4JX4 - chains A and C of the 4 polymer chains in the assembly; structure by X-ray diffraction, 2.98 A resolution.

Chain A (and C):
Molecule: Pyruvate carboxylase
Organism: Rhizobium etli
Notes: EC 6.4.1.1; chain C of this document is another copy of the same molecule, construct and numbering; everything in this record applies to it too
UniProt: Q2K340 (Q2K340_RHIEC); numbering as in UniProt (aligned over 465-1067)
Amino-acid sequence (632 residues; row label = number of the first residue in the row):
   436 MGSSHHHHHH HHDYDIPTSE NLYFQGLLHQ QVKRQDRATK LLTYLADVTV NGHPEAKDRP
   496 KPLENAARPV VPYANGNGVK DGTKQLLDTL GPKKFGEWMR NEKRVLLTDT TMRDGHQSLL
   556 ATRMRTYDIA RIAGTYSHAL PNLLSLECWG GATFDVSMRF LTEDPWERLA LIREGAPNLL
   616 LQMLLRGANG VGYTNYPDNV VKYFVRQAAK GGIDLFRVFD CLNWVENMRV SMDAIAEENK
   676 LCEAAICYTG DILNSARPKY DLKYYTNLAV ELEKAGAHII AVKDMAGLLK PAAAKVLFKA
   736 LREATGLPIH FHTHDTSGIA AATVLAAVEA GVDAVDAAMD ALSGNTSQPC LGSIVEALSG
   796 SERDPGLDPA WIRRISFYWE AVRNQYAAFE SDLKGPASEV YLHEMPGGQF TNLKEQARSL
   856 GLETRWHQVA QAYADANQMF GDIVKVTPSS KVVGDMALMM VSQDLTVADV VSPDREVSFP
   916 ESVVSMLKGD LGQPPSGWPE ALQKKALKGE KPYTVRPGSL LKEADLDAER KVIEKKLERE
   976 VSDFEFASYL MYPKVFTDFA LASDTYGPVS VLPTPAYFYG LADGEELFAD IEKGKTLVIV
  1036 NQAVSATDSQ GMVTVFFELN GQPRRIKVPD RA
Unresolved in the structure: 436-470 (chain C: 436-470, 501-502)
Modified positions: K718 (lysine nz-carboxylic acid; KCX)
Sequence notes: expression tag (436-464)
Metal / ion sites: Zn2+: D549, K718, H747, H749
What the authors report for this chain:
  - conformationally variable residues (order/disorder transition, side-chain flip): R621, Y628
  - self-association interface (contacts with another copy of this molecule); pairs are residue here / residue on that copy: F1051-F1051 (pi stacking)
  - mutagenesis - Y628A (780-fold), Y628F (7-fold): decreased catalytic activity
  - mutagenesis - D590A (350-fold): decreased catalytic activity on pyruvate
  - mutagenesis - D590A, Y628A, Y628F: abolished catalytic activity on biocytin
  - catalytic residues: R548, Q552, R621, T882 (citing earlier work)
  - mutagenesis - D590A (3.1-fold): increased catalytic activity on biotin
  - mutagenesis - D590A, Y628A, Y628F: abolished catalytic activity on oxamate

Chain A / chain C interface:
Residue-residue contacts (48):
  K725(A) - E791(C)  salt bridge
  P726(A) - L760(C)  hydrophobic
  S752(A) - C785(C)
  S752(A) - S788(C)  hydrogen bond (backbone-side chain)
  G753(A) - A756(C)
  I754(A) - A756(C)  hydrophobic
  I754(A) - S788(C)
  A756(A) - G753(C)
  A756(A) - I754(C)  hydrophobic
  A757(A) - A757(C)  hydrophobic
  A757(A) - L760(C)  hydrophobic
  L760(A) - P726(C)  hydrophobic
  D775(A) - P831(C)
  D775(A) - A832(C)
  D775(A) - S833(C)  hydrogen bond
  S778(A) - P831(C)
  G779(A) - P831(C)
  C785(A) - S752(C)
  C785(A) - P831(C)  hydrophobic
  G787(A) - S833(C)
  S788(A) - S752(C)  hydrogen bond (side chain-backbone)
  S788(A) - I754(C)
  S788(A) - S833(C)
  S788(A) - Y836(C)
  E791(A) - Y836(C)
  R808(A) - S833(C)
  R808(A) - L837(C)
  E815(A) - H862(C)  salt bridge
  R818(A) - K829(C)
  N819(A) - K829(C)
  E825(A) - K829(C)
  K829(A) - R818(C)
  K829(A) - E825(C)
  P831(A) - D775(C)
  P831(A) - S778(C)
  P831(A) - C785(C)  hydrophobic
  A832(A) - D775(C)
  S833(A) - D775(C)  hydrogen bond
  S833(A) - G787(C)
  S833(A) - S788(C)
  S833(A) - R808(C)
  E834(A) - R808(C)
  E834(A) - F812(C)
  Y836(A) - S788(C)
  Y836(A) - E791(C)
  L837(A) - R808(C)
  H862(A) - F812(C)
  H862(A) - E815(C)  salt bridge
Interface residues without a listed pair, chain A (31 interface residues in all): I789, A792, F812
Interface residues without a listed pair, chain C (30 interface residues in all): G779, I789, A792, N819, E834

Overview:
The interface between chain A and chain C involves 31 residues on one side and 30 on the other, with 4
hydrogen bonds and 3 salt bridges. Among the polar pairs are K725(A)-E791(C), E815(A)-H862(C) and
S752(A)-S788(C). From the paper: catalytic residues R548(A), Q552(A) and R621(A) among others; D590A, Y628A
and Y628F of chain A abolish catalytic activity on biocytin.
Both chains are Pyruvate carboxylase (Rhizobium etli). Entry 4JX4 (Structure of the carboxyl transferase
domain from Rhizobium etli pyruvate carboxylase) was determined by X-ray diffraction together with 4JX5 and
4JX6 from the same study.
